Entry 9D35 (electron microscopy, 3.26 A resolution); this record covers chains A and B of the 9 polymer chains in the assembly.

# Chain A
Protein: Proteasome subunit alpha type-1
Source organism: Saccharomyces cerevisiae
UniProtKB: P21243 (PSA1_YEAST); numbering as in UniProt (aligned over 1-252)
Amino-acid sequence (252 residues; each row starts with the number of its first residue):
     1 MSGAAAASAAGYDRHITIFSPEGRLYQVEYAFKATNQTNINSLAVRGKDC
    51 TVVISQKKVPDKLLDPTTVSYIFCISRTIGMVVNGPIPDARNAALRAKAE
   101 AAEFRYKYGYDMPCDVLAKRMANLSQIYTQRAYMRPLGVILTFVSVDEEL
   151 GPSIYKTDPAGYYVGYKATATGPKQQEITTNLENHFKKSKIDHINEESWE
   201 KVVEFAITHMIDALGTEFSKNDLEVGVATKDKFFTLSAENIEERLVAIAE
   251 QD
Disordered / not traced: 1-11

# Chain B
Protein: Proteasome subunit alpha type-2
Source organism: Saccharomyces cerevisiae
UniProtKB: P23639 (PSA2_YEAST); residue numbers follow UniProt; this construct covers 1-250
Amino-acid sequence (250 residues; each row starts with the number of its first residue):
     1 MTDRYSFSLTTFSPSGKLGQIDYALTAVKQGVTSLGIKATNGVVIATEKK
    51 SSSPLAMSETLSKVSLLTPDIGAVYSGMGPDYRVLVDKSRKVAHTSYKRI
   101 YGEYPPTKLLVSEVAKIMQEATQSGGVRPFGVSLLIAGHDEFNGFSLYQV
   151 DPSGSYFPWKATAIGKGSVAAKTFLEKRWNDELELEDAIHIALLTLKESV
   201 EGEFNGDTIELAIIGDENPDLLGYTGIPTDKGPRFRKLTSQEINDRLEAL
Disordered / not traced: 1
Curated features (UniProtKB/Swiss-Prot):
  - cross-link: K108 (Glycyl lysine isopeptide (Lys-Gly) (interchain with G-Cter in ubiquitin))

# How chain A and chain B interact
Contacting residue pairs (55):
  Y12(A) with F7(B)
  T17(A) with R128(B)
  I18(A) with L9(B), hydrophobic; Q20(B); R128(B)
  F19(A) with Q20(B), hydrogen bond (backbone-side chain); Y23(B), hydrophobic; A24(B), hydrophobic; A27(B), hydrophobic; R128(B); P129(B); G131(B)
  S20(A) with Y23(B)
  P21(A) with Y23(B)
  E22(A) with Q30(B), hydrogen bond (backbone-side chain)
  G23(A) with Y23(B); A27(B)
  L25(A) with R128(B)
  K119(A) with D87(B), salt bridge
  A122(A) with R83(B)
  N123(A) with R83(B), hydrogen bond; D87(B), hydrogen bond
  Q126(A) with P80(B); D81(B), hydrogen bond; V84(B)
  T129(A) with R128(B), hydrogen bond (backbone-side chain)
  Q130(A) with V127(B); R128(B), hydrogen bond (side chain-backbone); F130(B)
  R131(A) with G126(B); V127(B)
  A132(A) with G126(B), hydrogen bond (backbone-backbone)
  Y155(A) with T60(B)
  A160(A) with P80(B)
  G161(A) with P80(B); R83(B), hydrogen bond (backbone-side chain)
  Y162(A) with S52(B), hydrogen bond; L61(B)
  Y163(A) with R83(B)
  V164(A) with M57(B); T60(B)
  G165(A) with A56(B); M57(B), hydrogen bond (backbone-backbone); T60(B), hydrogen bond (backbone-side chain)
  Y166(A) with S53(B); L55(B); A56(B), hydrophobic; M57(B)
  K167(A) with L55(B), hydrogen bond (backbone-backbone)
  A168(A) with L55(B)
  T179(A) with L55(B)
  L182(A) with L55(B), hydrophobic
  E183(A) with P54(B); L55(B)
  F186(A) with L55(B), hydrophobic
Interface residues without a listed pair, chain A (35 interface residues in all): I16, R46, Y133, I154
Interface residues without a listed pair, chain B (29 interface residues in all): T26, M78, A121

# In short
35 residues of chain A and 29 residues of chain B are in contact; the contacts include 13 hydrogen bonds and 1
salt bridge. Among the polar pairs are K119(A)-D87(B), F19(A)-Q20(B) and E22(A)-Q30(B).
Chain A is Proteasome subunit alpha type-1 and chain B is Proteasome subunit alpha type-2, both from
Saccharomyces cerevisiae; the structure, Proteasome core particle assembly intermediate 5-alpha/3-beta/Ump1
purified from Saccharomyces cerevisiae, was determined by electron microscopy.
